Entry 5BUT (X-ray diffraction, 5.97 A resolution (low resolution: residue-level contacts below are approximate; hydrogen-bond / salt-bridge calls are withheld)); this record covers chains A and J of the 6 polymer chains in the assembly.

[Chain A]
Molecule: Ktr system potassium uptake protein A
Source organism: Bacillus subtilis
Notes: fragment: regulatory domain
UniProt: O32080 (KTRA_BACSU); the construct has insertions or renumbered stretches relative to UniProt, so the offset changes along the chain: 1-144 = UniProt 1-144; 149-282 = UniProt 7-140
Chain sequence (288 residues; row label = number of the first residue in the row):
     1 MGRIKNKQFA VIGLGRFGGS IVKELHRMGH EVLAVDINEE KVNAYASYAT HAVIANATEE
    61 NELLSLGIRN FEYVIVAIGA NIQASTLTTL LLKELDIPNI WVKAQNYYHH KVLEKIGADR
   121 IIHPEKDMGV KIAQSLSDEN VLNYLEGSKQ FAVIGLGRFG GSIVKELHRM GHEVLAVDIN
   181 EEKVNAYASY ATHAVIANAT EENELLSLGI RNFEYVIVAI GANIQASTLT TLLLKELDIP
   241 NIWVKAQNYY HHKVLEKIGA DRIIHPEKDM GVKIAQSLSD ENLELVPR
Not modelled in the structure: 1-6, 141-148, 283-288
Construct notes: linker (145-148); expression tag (283-288); engineered mutation V22 (Cys in O32080)
Swiss-Prot annotation at these positions:
  - binding site (NAD(+)): R16, D36 to N38, N56, A57, I78 to A80, K103 to Q105, H109, E125, R158, D178 to N180, N198, A199, I220 to A222, K245 to Q247, H251, E267
Reported in the primary citation:
  - conformationally variable residues (domain motion): L66, F71

[Chain J]
Molecule: Ktr system potassium uptake protein B
Source organism: Bacillus subtilis
Notes: fragment: membrane protein
UniProt: O32081 (KTRB_BACSU); residues 1-445 here = UniProt positions 1-445
Chain sequence (445 residues; row label = number of the first residue in the row):
     1 MTLQKDKVIK WVRFTPPQVL AIGFFLTIII GAVLLMLPIS TTKPLSWIDA LFTAASATTV
    61 TGLAVVDTGT QFTVFGQTVI MGLIQIGGLG FMTFAVLIVM ILAAAIGLKE RMLVQEALNQ
   121 PTIGGVIGLV KVLFLFSISI ELIAALILSI RLVPQYGWSS GLFASLFHAI SAFNNAGFSL
   181 WPDNLMSYVG DPTVNLVITF LFITGGIGFT VLFDVMKQRR FKTFSLHTAL MLTGTLMLNA
   241 IAMLTVFILE YSNPGTLGHL AAVDKLWASY FQAVTPRTAG FNSLDFGSMR EGTIVFTLLL
   301 MFIGAGSAST ASGIKLTTFI VILTSVIAYL RGKKETVIFR RSIKYPIIIK ALAVSVTSLF
   361 IVFLGIFALT ITEQAPFLQI VFETFSAFGT VGLTMGLTPE LTTAGKCIII VIMFIGRIGP
   421 LTFVFSFAAT EQSNIRYPDG EVFTG
Not modelled in the structure: 1-14
Construct notes: conflict A103 (Gly in O32081), A104 (Lys in O32081), A105 (Lys in O32081), Q218 (Asn in O32081), A229 (Lys in O32081), A261 (His in O32081), A262 (Ile in O32081), A429 (Lys in O32081)
Ion coordination: K+: V60, T61, N175, A176, T278, T390
Swiss-Prot annotation at these positions:
  - mutagenesis: R436 to G445 (Loss of homodimerization)
Reported in the primary citation:
  - mutagenesis - G306S, S309D: decreased binding to Ktr system potassium uptake protein A (chain A)
  - mutagenesis - R417K: unchanged binding to Ktr system potassium uptake protein A (chain A)

[Chain A / chain J interface]
Pairs across the interface (16; chain A residue first):
  N185(A) with P438(J); D439(J)
  A188(A) with P438(J)
  A194(A) with Y437(J); P438(J)
  V195(A) with I435(J); R436(J)
  I196(A) with I435(J); R436(J); Y437(J)
  A197(A) with I435(J)
  N203(A) with N434(J)
  E204(A) with N434(J); I435(J)
  S207(A) with N434(J)
  L208(A) with I435(J)
Other interface residues (no listed pair), chain A (12 interface residues in all): E181, V184

[In short]
12 residues of chain A face 6 of chain J across their interface. Curated annotation (UniProt) lists 28
NAD+-binding residues on chain A; 10 mutagenesis sites on chain J. From the paper: G306S and S309D of chain J
reduce binding to Ktr system potassium uptake protein A (chain A); conformational variability at L66(A) and
F71(A).
Here chain A is Ktr system potassium uptake protein A and chain J is Ktr system potassium uptake protein B,
both from Bacillus subtilis. Entry 5BUT (Crystal structure of inactive conformation of KtrAB K+ transporter)
was determined by X-ray diffraction.
